PDB entry 8QJF | electron microscopy, 2.86 A resolution | chains C and D of the 12 polymer chains in the assembly

Chain C (and D):
Protein: Gap junction beta-1 protein
Organism: Homo sapiens
Notes: chain D of this document is another copy of the same molecule, construct and numbering; everything in this record applies to it too
UniProtKB: P08034 (CXB1_HUMAN); the author numbering skips numbers that UniProt does not, so the offset changes along the chain: 1-105 = UniProt 1-105; 107-284 = UniProt 106-283
Sequence (283 residues; each row starts with the number of its first residue; note: 1 number in that range is skipped by the numbering (no residue carries it; nothing is unmodelled there)):
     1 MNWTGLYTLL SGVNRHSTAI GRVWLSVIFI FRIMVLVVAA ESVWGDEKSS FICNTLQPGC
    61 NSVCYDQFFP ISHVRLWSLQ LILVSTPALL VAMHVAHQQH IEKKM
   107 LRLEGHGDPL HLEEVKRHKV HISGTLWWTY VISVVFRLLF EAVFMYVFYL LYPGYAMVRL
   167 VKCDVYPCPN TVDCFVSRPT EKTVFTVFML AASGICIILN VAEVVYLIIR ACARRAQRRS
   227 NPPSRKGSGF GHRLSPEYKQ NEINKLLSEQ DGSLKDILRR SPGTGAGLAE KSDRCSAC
Unresolved in the structure: 107-127, 219-284
UniProt features mapped onto this chain:
  - modified residue (Phosphoserine): S234, S259, S267, S278
Disulfide bonds: C53-C180, C60-C174, C64-C169
What the authors report for this chain:
  - binding site for cholesterol: M1, L9

Interface between chain C and chain D:
Pairs across the interface (53; chain C residue first):
  M1(C) with L9(D)
  W3(C) with T8(D); L9(D), hydrogen bond (side chain-backbone); G12(D); V13(D); A92(D), hydrophobic
  L6(C) with M93(D), hydrophobic
  Y7(C) with M93(D); A96(D), hydrophobic; H97(D), hydrogen bond; H100(D)
  L10(C) with M93(D), hydrophobic
  R15(C) with K104(D)
  A19(C) with H97(D)
  R22(C) with H97(D); H100(D), hydrogen bond
  V23(C) with M93(D), hydrophobic
  W24(C) with L90(D), hydrophobic
  V27(C) with L89(D), hydrophobic; L90(D), hydrophobic
  F31(C) with I82(D), hydrophobic; L83(D), hydrophobic
  M34(C) with I82(D), hydrophobic
  S42(C) with R75(D)
  V43(C) with R75(D)
  D46(C) with K48(D)
  S50(C) with K48(D)
  I52(C) with G59(D)
  N54(C) with Q57(D); P58(D)
  R165(C) with V63(D); D66(D), salt bridge; Q67(D), hydrogen bond
  L166(C) with Y172(D), hydrophobic
  F181(C) with P58(D); G59(D); S62(D); P173(D), hydrophobic
  S183(C) with K48(D)
  R184(C) with E47(D), salt bridge; K48(D); Y65(D), hydrogen bond; D66(D); R75(D)
  P185(C) with D66(D)
  T186(C) with D66(D), hydrogen bond; P70(D)
  E187(C) with P70(D), hydrogen bond (backbone-backbone); I71(D); S72(D); R75(D), salt bridge
  F191(C) with R75(D); L79(D), hydrophobic
Other interface residues (no listed pair), chain C (35 interface residues in all): I30, V35, V38, D179, V182, V190, F194
Other interface residues (no listed pair), chain D (35 interface residues in all): S78, T86, H94, V171

Overview:
The chain C/chain D interface involves 35 residues from each chain; the contacts include 7 hydrogen bonds and
3 salt bridges. Polar contacts include R165(C)-D66(D), R184(C)-E47(D) and E187(C)-R75(D). From the paper: a
binding site for cholesterol at M1(C) and L9(C).
Chain C and chain D are both Gap junction beta-1 protein (Homo sapiens); the structure, Connexin-32 gap
junction channel in complex with 2-aminoethoxydiphenyl borate, was determined by electron microscopy (same
publication as 8QJH, 8QK6, 8QKI and 8QKO).
